1Y2Z - chains A and C of the 4 polymer chains in the assembly; structure by X-ray diffraction, 2.07 A resolution.

== Chain A (and C) ==
Protein: Hemoglobin alpha chain
From: Homo sapiens
Notes: chain C of this document is another copy of the same molecule, construct and numbering; everything in this record applies to it too
UniProt: P69905 (HBA_HUMAN); residues 1-141 here = UniProt positions 1-141
Sequence (141 residues; numbered 1 to 141; the number before each row is that of its first residue):
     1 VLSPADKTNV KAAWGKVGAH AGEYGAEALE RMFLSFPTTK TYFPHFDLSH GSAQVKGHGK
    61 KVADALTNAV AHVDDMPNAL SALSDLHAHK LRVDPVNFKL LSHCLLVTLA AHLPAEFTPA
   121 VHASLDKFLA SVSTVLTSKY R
UniProt features mapped onto this chain:
  - site: K61 (Not glycated)
  - natural variant: D6 (A6D: In J-Toronto; this construct carries the variant), A13 (A13D: In J-Paris 1/J-Aljezur), E27 (A27E: In Shenyang; this construct carries the variant), K61 (K61N: In Zambia; deletion: In Clinic), D64 (A64D: In Pontoise; this construct carries the variant), D75 (D75A: In Lille; D75G: In Chapel Hill; D75N: In G-Pest), A111 (A111D: In Petah Tikva)
Bound ions: heme Fe near H87 (its only coordinating residue here)
Small-molecule neighbours: heme (HEM): M32, T39, Y42, F43, H45, F46, H58, K61, V62, A65, L66, L83, L86, H87, L91, V93, N97, F98, L101, V132, S133, L136

== Interface between chain A and chain C ==
Pairs across the interface (4):
  D126(A) - R141(C)  salt bridge
  K127(A) - R141(C)  hydrogen bond (side chain-backbone)
  R141(A) - D126(C)  salt bridge
  R141(A) - K127(C)  hydrogen bond (backbone-side chain)
Also at the interface, not in a pair above, chain A (5 interface residues in all): V1, A130
Also at the interface, not in a pair above, chain C (5 interface residues in all): V1, A130

== Overview ==
Chain A and chain C each contribute 5 residues to their interface, with 2 hydrogen bonds and 2 salt bridges.
Among the polar pairs are D126(A)-R141(C) and K127(A)-R141(C). Ligands of chain A: heme.
Chain A and chain C are both Hemoglobin alpha chain (Homo sapiens); the structure, T-To-T(High) quaternary
transitions in human hemoglobin: betaV34G deoxy low-salt (1 test set), was determined by X-ray diffraction
together with 1XXT, 1XY0, 1XZ5, 1XZ7, 1XZU, 1XZV and 45 further entries from the same study.
